Entry 3W15 (X-ray diffraction, 1.80 A resolution); this record covers chains B and C of the 3 polymer chains in the assembly.

# Chain B
Name: Peroxisomal membrane protein PEX21
From: Saccharomyces cerevisiae
UniProtKB: P50091 (PEX21_YEAST); residue numbers follow UniProt; this construct covers 190-288
Amino-acid sequence (101 residues; each row starts with the number of its first residue):
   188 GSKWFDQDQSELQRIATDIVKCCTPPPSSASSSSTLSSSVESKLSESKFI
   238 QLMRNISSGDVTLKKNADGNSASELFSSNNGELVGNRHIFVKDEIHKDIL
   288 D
Not modelled in the structure: 188-196, 212-223, 252-259
Disulfide bonds: Cys209-Cys210
Differences from the reference sequence: expression tag (188-189)
UniProt features mapped onto this chain:
  - mutagenesis: Ile202 (I202D: Does not affect formation of a ternary complex composed of PEX21 and PEX7 along with PTS2-containing cargo proteins), Lys230 (K230E: Does not affect formation of a ternary complex composed of PEX21 and PEX7 along with PTS2-containing cargo proteins), Ser234 (S234F: Abolished interaction with PEX7), Phe236 (F236A: Decreased formation of a ternary complex composed of PEX21 and PEX7 along with PTS2-containing cargo proteins)
What the authors report for this chain:
  - mutagenesis - I206D, F236D: abolished growth in response to SCOT plates
  - mutagenesis - F236A: decreased growth in response to SCOT plates
  - mutagenesis - I202D, K230E: unchanged growth in response to SCOT plates

# Chain C
Name: 3-ketoacyl-CoA thiolase, peroxisomal, Maltose-binding periplasmic protein
From: Saccharomyces cerevisiae
UniProtKB: chimeric construct of P27796, P0AEX9: residues 1-15 from P27796 (THIK_YEAST) positions 1-15 (same numbers); residues 18-387 from P0AEX9 positions 27-396 (UniProt number = residue number + 9)
Amino-acid sequence (389 residues; each row starts with the number of its first residue; numbers below 1 keep their minus sign (Gly-1 is residue -1)):
    -1 GSMSQRLQSIKDHLVESRSKIEEGKLVIWINGDKGYNGLAEVGKKFEKDT
    49 GIKVTVEHPDKLEEKFPQVAATGDGPDIIFWAHDRFGGYAQSGLLAEITP
    99 DKAFQDKLYPFTWDAVRYNGKLIAYPIAVEALSLIYNKDLLPNPPKTWEE
   149 IPALDKELKAKGKSALMFNLQEPYFTWPLIAADGGYAFKYENGKYDIKDV
   199 GVDNAGAKAGLTFLVDLIKNKHMNADTDYSIAEAAFNKGETAMTINGPWA
   249 WSNIDTSKVNYGVTVLPTFKGQPSKPFVGVLSAGINAASPNKELAKEFLE
   299 NYLLTDEGLEAVNKDKPLGAVALKSYEEELAKDPRIAATMENAQKGEIMP
   349 NIPQMSAFWYAVRTAVINAASGRQTVDEALKDAQTRITK
Differences from the reference sequence: expression tag (-1 to 0); linker (16-17)
Bound ions: Mg2+ site 1 near Asp72 (its only coordinating residue here); Mg2+ site 2 near Asp226 (its only coordinating residue here)
UniProt features mapped onto this chain:
  - region: Met1 to Ser15 (PTS2-type peroxisomal targeting signal)

# How chain B and chain C interact
Pairs across the interface - 20 pairs, chain B then chain C:
  Leu199(B) with Met1(C), hydrophobic; Ser2(C); Leu5(C), hydrophobic
  Ile202(B) with Ser2(C); Leu5(C); Gln6(C); Lys9(C)
  Asp205(B) with Lys9(C), salt bridge
  Ile206(B) with Leu5(C), hydrophobic; Lys9(C)
  Cys209(B) with Val13(C), hydrophobic; Arg16(C)
  Cys210(B) with Leu12(C), hydrophobic; Arg16(C)
  Leu231(B) with Arg16(C)
  Phe236(B) with Leu5(C), hydrophobic; Ile8(C), hydrophobic
  Met240(B) with Leu5(C), hydrophobic
  Ile243(B) with Met1(C), hydrophobic
  Leu262(B) with Met1(C), hydrophobic
Other interface residues (no listed pair), chain B (14 interface residues in all): Ala203, Thr211, Leu250
Interface features reported in the paper:
  - specific contacts: Phe236(B)-Leu5(C) (hydrophobic contact), Ile8(C)-Phe236(B) (hydrophobic contact), Leu12(C)-Phe236(B) (hydrophobic contact)
  - hot spots on chain B (mutagenesis) - I206D: decreased binding to Pex7p and Fox3p

# Summary
14 residues of chain B face 9 of chain C across their interface, with 1 salt bridge. The salt-bridged pair is
Asp205(B)-Lys9(C). The authors report hydrophobic contacts between Phe236(B) and Leu5(C), Ile8(C) and
Phe236(B) and Leu12(C) and Phe236(B). The paper reports that I206D and F236D of chain B abolish growth in
response to SCOT plates; F236A of chain B reduces growth in response to SCOT plates; 5 substitutions were
tested in all.
Here chain B is Peroxisomal membrane protein PEX21 and chain C is 3-ketoacyl-CoA thiolase, peroxisomal,
Maltose-binding periplasmic protein, both from Saccharomyces cerevisiae. Entry 3W15 (Structure of peroxisomal
targeting signal 2 (PTS2) of Saccharomyces cerevisiae 3-ketoacyl-CoA thiolase in complex with Pex7p ...) was
determined by X-ray diffraction.
